Entry 7KYS (X-ray diffraction, 2.20 A resolution); this record covers chain A.

[Chain A]
Molecule: BRCA2 and CDKN1A-interacting protein
Source organism: Homo sapiens
UniProtKB: Q9P287 (BCCIP_HUMAN); residue numbers follow UniProt; this construct covers 61-314
Chain sequence (256 residues; numbered 59 to 314; the number before each row is that of its first residue):
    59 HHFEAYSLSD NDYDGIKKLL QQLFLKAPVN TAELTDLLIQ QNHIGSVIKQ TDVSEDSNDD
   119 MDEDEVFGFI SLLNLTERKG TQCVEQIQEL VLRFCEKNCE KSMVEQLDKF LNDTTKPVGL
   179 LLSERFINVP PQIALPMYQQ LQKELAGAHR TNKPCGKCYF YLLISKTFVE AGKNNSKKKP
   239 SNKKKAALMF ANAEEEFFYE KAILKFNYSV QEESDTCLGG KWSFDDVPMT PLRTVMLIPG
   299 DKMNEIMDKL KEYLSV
Not modelled in the structure: 110-119, 229-244
Construct notes: expression tag (59-60)
UniProt features mapped onto this chain:
  - modified residue (Phosphoserine): S112, S281
What the authors report for this chain:
  - conformationally variable residues (loop rearrangement): Q269 to M287

[Overview]
From the paper: conformational variability at Q269.
Chain A is BRCA2 and CDKN1A-interacting protein (Homo sapiens); the structure, Crystal structure of human
BCCIP beta (Native2), was determined by X-ray diffraction, deposited together with 7KYQ.
